Entry 3QV1 (X-ray diffraction, 2.00 A resolution); this record covers chains B and H of the 6 polymer chains in the assembly.

== Chain B ==
Protein: Glyceraldehyde-3-phosphate dehydrogenase A, chloroplastic
Organism: Arabidopsis thaliana
Notes: EC 1.2.1.13
Reference sequence: P25856 (G3PA_ARATH); the construct lacks a stretch of the UniProt sequence and is renumbered around it, so the offset changes along the chain: -1 to 18 = UniProt 60-79; 19-34 = UniProt 82-97; 36-60 = UniProt 98-122; 61-122 = UniProt 124-185; 2 more segments
Sequence (337 residues; each row starts with the number of its first residue; note: 2 numbers in that range are skipped by the numbering (no residue carries them; nothing is unmodelled there); a row labelled like 18A-18B holds insertion residues (18A, then the next letters in order); numbers below 1 keep their minus sign (Ala-1 is residue -1)):
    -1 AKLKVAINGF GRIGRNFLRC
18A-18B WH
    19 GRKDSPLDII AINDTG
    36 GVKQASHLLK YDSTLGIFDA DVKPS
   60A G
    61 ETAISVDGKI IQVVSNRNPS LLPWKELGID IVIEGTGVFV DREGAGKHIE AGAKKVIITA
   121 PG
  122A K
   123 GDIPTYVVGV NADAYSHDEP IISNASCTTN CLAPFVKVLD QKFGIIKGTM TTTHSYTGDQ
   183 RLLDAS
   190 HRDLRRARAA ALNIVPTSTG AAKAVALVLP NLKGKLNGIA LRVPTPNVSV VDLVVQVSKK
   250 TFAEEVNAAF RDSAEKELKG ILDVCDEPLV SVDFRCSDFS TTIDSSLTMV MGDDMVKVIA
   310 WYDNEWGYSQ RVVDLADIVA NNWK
Not modelled in the structure: -1
Ligand contacts: NAD (nicotinamide-adenine-dinucleotide): Asn6, Gly7, Phe8, Gly9, Arg10, Ile11, Asn31, Asp32, Thr33, Asn76, Arg77, Gly95, Thr96, Gly97, Val98, Phe99, Thr119, Ala120, Cys149, His176, Thr179, Asn313, Glu314, Tyr317
UniProt features mapped onto this chain:
  - active site: Cys149 (Nucleophile)
  - binding site (NADP(+)): Arg10, Ile11, Asp32, Arg77, Asn313
  - binding site (D-glyceraldehyde 3-phosphate): Ser148 to Thr150, Thr179, Arg195, Thr208, Gly209, Arg231
  - site: His176 (Activates thiol group during catalysis)

== Chain H ==
Protein: CP12 protein
Organism: Arabidopsis thaliana
Reference sequence: Q9LZP9 (Q9LZP9_ARATH); residues 1-78 here correspond to UniProt positions 54-131 (UniProt number = residue number + 53)
Sequence (82 residues; row label = number of the first residue in the row; numbers below 1 keep their minus sign (Gly-3 is residue -3)):
    -3 GSHMAAPEGG ISDVVEKSIK EAQETCAGDP VSGECVAAWD EVEELSAAAS HARDKKKADG
    57 SDPLEEYCKD NPETNECRTY DN
Not modelled in the structure: -3 to 57, 78
Cystine bridges: Cys64-Cys73
Construct notes: expression tag (-3 to 0)
Ligand contacts: NAD (nicotinamide-adenine-dinucleotide): Glu69, Tyr76, Asp77

== Chain B / chain H interface ==
Contacting residue pairs (9):
  Thr33(B) with Leu60(H); Glu72(H)
  Gly34(B) with Leu60(H), hydrogen bond (backbone-backbone)
  Gly36(B) with Pro59(H)
  Lys38(B) with Asp58(H), salt bridge
  Gln39(B) with Leu60(H)
  Ser75(B) with Pro59(H)
  Arg77(B) with Tyr63(H), hydrogen bond
  Arg183(B) with Arg74(H)

== Overview ==
8 residues of chain B face 6 of chain H across their interface, with 2 hydrogen bonds and 1 salt bridge. Polar
pairs include Lys38(B)-Asp58(H), Arg77(B)-Tyr63(H) and Gly34(B)-Leu60(H). Ligands of chain B: NAD. Bound to
chain H: NAD.
Chain B is Glyceraldehyde-3-phosphate dehydrogenase A, chloroplastic and chain H is CP12 protein, both from
Arabidopsis thaliana; the structure, Crystal structure of the binary complex of photosyntetic A4
glyceraldehyde 3-phosphate dehydrogenase (GAPDH) with cp12-2, both ..., was determined by X-ray diffraction
(same publication as 3RVD).
